PDB entry 5HLK | X-ray diffraction, 2.00 A resolution | chains A and B of the 6 polymer chains in the assembly

Chain A (and B):
Molecule: Type-2 restriction enzyme EcoRV
Source organism: Escherichia coli
Notes: EC 3.1.21.4; chain B of this document is another copy of the same molecule, construct and numbering; everything in this record applies to it too
Reference sequence: P04390 (T2E5_ECOLX); numbering as in UniProt (aligned over 2-245)
Chain sequence (244 residues; numbered 2 to 245; the number before each row is that of its first residue):
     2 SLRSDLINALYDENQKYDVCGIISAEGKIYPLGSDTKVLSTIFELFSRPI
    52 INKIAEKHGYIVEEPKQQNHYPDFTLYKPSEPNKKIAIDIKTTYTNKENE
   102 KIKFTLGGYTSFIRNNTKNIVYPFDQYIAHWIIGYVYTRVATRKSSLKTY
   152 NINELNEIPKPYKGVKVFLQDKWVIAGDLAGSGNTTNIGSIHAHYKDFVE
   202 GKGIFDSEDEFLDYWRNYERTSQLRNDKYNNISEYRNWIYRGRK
Metal / ion sites: Na+ site 1: Asn-15, Tyr-18, Asp-19 (together with 1,2-ethanediol); lutetium (III) ion site 1: Lys-38 (shared with Glu-45(B), Asp-74(B) of chain B; 1 residue of chain F); lutetium (III) ion site 2: Glu-45, Asp-74 (together with 1,2-ethanediol) (shared with 1 residue of chain E); Na+ site 2: Thr-186, Thr-187 (shared with 1 residue of chain C)
UniProt features mapped onto this chain:
  - active site: Asp-74, Asp-90, Lys-92
  - binding site (Mg(2+)): Glu-45, Asp-74, Asp-90
  - mutagenesis: Asn-70 (N70Q: Decrease in activity), Pro-73 (P73A/G: Loss of activity), Asp-74 (D74A: Loss of activity; D74E: Decrease in activity), Asp-90 (D90A/N/E/T: Loss of activity), Lys-92 (K92E: Loss of activity), Ser-183 to Asn-188 (Weak, non-specific phosphodiesterase activity), Ser-183 (S183A/T: Decrease in activity; S183I: Loss of activity), Asn-185 (N185D/A/Q: Loss of activity), Thr-186 (T186S/N: Loss of activity), Thr-187 (T187S/N: No loss of activity), Asn-188 (N188A/Q/T: Decrease in activity; N188D: Loss of activity), Gly-190 (G190A: No loss of activity), 1 further mutagenesis entry in UniProt
What the authors report for this chain:
  - lutetium (III) ion coordination: Glu-45, Asp-74
  - mutagenesis - L33V, L40V: decreased stability
  - catalytic residues: Asp-90 (citing earlier work)

Chain A / chain B interface:
Residue-residue contacts (104; chain A residue first):
  Glu-14(A) with Lys-29(B), salt bridge; Tyr-31(B), hydrogen bond
  Lys-17(A) with Glu-27(B)
  Tyr-18(A) with Ser-25(B); Glu-27(B); Lys-29(B); Tyr-31(B)
  Asp-19(A) with Ser-25(B); Ala-26(B), hydrogen bond (backbone-backbone); Glu-27(B), hydrogen bond (backbone-side chain)
  Val-20(A) with Ile-23(B), hydrophobic; Ile-24(B); Ser-25(B)
  Cys-21(A) with Ile-24(B), hydrogen bond (backbone-backbone); Ser-25(B); Ala-26(B)
  Gly-22(A) with Ile-23(B); Ile-24(B), hydrogen bond (backbone-backbone)
  Ile-23(A) with Val-20(B), hydrophobic; Gly-22(B); Ile-23(B), hydrophobic; Ile-43(B), hydrophobic; Leu-46(B), hydrophobic
  Ile-24(A) with Val-20(B); Cys-21(B), hydrogen bond (backbone-backbone); Gly-22(B), hydrogen bond (backbone-backbone); Ile-24(B), hydrophobic; Ile-30(B), hydrophobic; Leu-156(B), hydrophobic
  Ser-25(A) with Tyr-18(B); Asp-19(B); Val-20(B); Cys-21(B); Leu-156(B)
  Ala-26(A) with Asp-19(B), hydrogen bond (backbone-backbone); Cys-21(B); Leu-156(B)
  Glu-27(A) with Lys-17(B); Tyr-18(B); Asp-19(B), hydrogen bond (side chain-backbone)
  Gly-28(A) with Leu-156(B)
  Lys-29(A) with Glu-14(B), salt bridge; Tyr-18(B)
  Ile-30(A) with Ile-24(B), hydrophobic
  Tyr-31(A) with Glu-14(B), hydrogen bond; Tyr-18(B); Phe-47(B); Pro-50(B), hydrophobic
  Pro-32(A) with Leu-46(B); Arg-49(B)
  Leu-33(A) with Leu-46(B), hydrophobic; Arg-49(B), hydrogen bond (backbone-side chain)
  Gly-34(A) with Leu-46(B); Arg-49(B)
  Asp-36(A) with Gln-69(B)
  Thr-37(A) with Gln-69(B), hydrogen bond (backbone-side chain)
  Lys-38(A) with Ser-41(B); Thr-42(B); Glu-45(B), salt bridge
  Val-39(A) with Thr-42(B); Leu-46(B), hydrophobic
  Ser-41(A) with Lys-38(B)
  Thr-42(A) with Lys-38(B); Val-39(B); Thr-42(B)
  Ile-43(A) with Ile-23(B), hydrophobic
  Glu-45(A) with Lys-38(B), salt bridge
  Leu-46(A) with Ile-23(B), hydrophobic; Tyr-31(B); Pro-32(B); Leu-33(B), hydrophobic; Gly-34(B); Val-39(B), hydrophobic
  Phe-47(A) with Tyr-31(B)
  Arg-49(A) with Ser-146(B); Ser-147(B), hydrogen bond (side chain-backbone); Leu-148(B)
  Pro-50(A) with Tyr-31(B), hydrophobic; Leu-148(B); Thr-150(B)
  Asn-53(A) with Leu-148(B)
  Glu-65(A) with Leu-148(B)
  Lys-67(A) with Arg-144(B), hydrogen bond (backbone-side chain); Lys-145(B)
  Gln-69(A) with Asp-36(B); Thr-37(B), hydrogen bond (side chain-backbone); Lys-38(B); Tyr-138(B); Arg-140(B), hydrogen bond
  Tyr-95(A) with Gln-69(B)
  Arg-140(A) with Lys-67(B), hydrogen bond (side chain-backbone); Gln-69(B)
  Ser-147(A) with Arg-49(B), hydrogen bond
  Leu-148(A) with Arg-49(B); Pro-50(B); Asn-53(B)
  Thr-150(A) with Pro-50(B)
  Ile-153(A) with Ile-153(B), hydrophobic
  Leu-156(A) with Ile-24(B), hydrophobic; Ser-25(B); Ala-26(B); Gly-28(B)
  Asn-157(A) with Ala-26(B)
  Asn-185(A) with Asn-185(B)
Other interface residues (no listed pair), chain A (48 interface residues in all): Thr-143, Lys-149, Lys-161, Thr-186
Other interface residues (no listed pair), chain B (49 interface residues in all): Glu-65, Lys-149, Lys-161, Thr-186

In short:
48 residues of chain A face 49 of chain B across their interface, with 18 hydrogen bonds and 4 salt bridges.
Polar contacts include Glu-14(A)/Lys-29(B), Lys-38(A)/Glu-45(B) and Glu-14(A)/Tyr-31(B). From the paper: the
catalytic residue Asp-90(A); L33V and L40V of chain A reduce stability.
Both chains are Type-2 restriction enzyme EcoRV (Escherichia coli). Entry 5HLK (Crystal structure of the
ternary EcoRV-DNA-Lu complex with cleaved DNA substrate) was determined by X-ray diffraction together with
5F8A from the same study.
